Entry 1GVO (X-ray diffraction, 1.38 A resolution); this record covers chain A.

# Chain A
Name: Pentaerythritol tetranitrate reductase
From: Enterobacter cloacae
UniProtKB: P71278 (P71278_ENTCL); residues 1-364 here correspond to UniProt positions 2-365 (UniProt number = residue number + 1)
Chain sequence (364 residues; numbered 1 to 364; the number before each row is that of its first residue):
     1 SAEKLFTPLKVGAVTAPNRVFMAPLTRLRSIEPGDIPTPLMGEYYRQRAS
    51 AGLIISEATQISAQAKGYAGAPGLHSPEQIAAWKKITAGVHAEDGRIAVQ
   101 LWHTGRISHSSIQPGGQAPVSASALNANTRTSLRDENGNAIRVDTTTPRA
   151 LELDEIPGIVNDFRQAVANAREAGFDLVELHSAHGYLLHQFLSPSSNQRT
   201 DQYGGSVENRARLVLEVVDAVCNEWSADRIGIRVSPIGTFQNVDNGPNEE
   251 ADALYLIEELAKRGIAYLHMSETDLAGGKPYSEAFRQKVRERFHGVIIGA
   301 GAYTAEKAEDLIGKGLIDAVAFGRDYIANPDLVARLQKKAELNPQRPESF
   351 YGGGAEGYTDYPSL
Unresolved in the structure: 1-2
Residues lining bound ligands:
  - 2,4-dinitrophenol (DNF): Thr26, Tyr68, Trp102, His181, His184, Tyr186, Gln241, Leu275, Tyr351
  - FMN (flavin mononucleotide): Ala23, Pro24, Leu25, Thr26, Glu57, Ala58, Gln100, His181, His184, Arg233, Ser271, Leu275, Gly301, Ala302, Ala321, Phe322, Gly323, Arg324, Ile327, Phe350, Tyr351

# Overview
Ligands of chain A: flavin mononucleotide and 2,4-dinitrophenol.
Chain A is Pentaerythritol tetranitrate reductase (Enterobacter cloacae); the structure, Structure of
pentaerythritol tetranitrate reductase and complexed with 2,4 dinitrophenol, was determined by X-ray
diffraction together with 1GVR, 1GVS and 1GVQ from the same study.
